4LSZ - chains B and C of the 6 polymer chains in the assembly; structure by X-ray diffraction, 2.26 A resolution.

Chain B:
Protein: Caspase-7 subunit p10
Source organism: Homo sapiens
Notes: EC 3.4.22.60; fragment: Caspase-7 subunit p10
UniProt: P55210 (CASP7_HUMAN); residue numbers follow UniProt; this construct covers 207-303
Amino-acid sequence (105 residues; numbered 207 to 311; the number before each row is that of its first residue):
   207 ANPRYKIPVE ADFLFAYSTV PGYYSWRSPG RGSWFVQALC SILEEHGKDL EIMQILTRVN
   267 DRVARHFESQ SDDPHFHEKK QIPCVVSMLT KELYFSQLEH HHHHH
Disordered / not traced: 207-209, 304-311
Sequence notes: expression tag (304-311)
UniProt features mapped onto this chain:
  - region: Val226 to Gly238 (Loop L3), Glu274 to Ile288 (Loop L4)
  - site: Tyr223 (Involved in allosteric regulation)
  - modified residue: Arg233 (Microbial infection: ADP-riboxanated arginine), Ser239 (Phosphoserine)
  - mutagenesis: Tyr223 (Y223A/F/W/D/E: Does not significantly affect thiol protease catalytic efficiency), Tyr229 (Y229W: Strongly reduced thiol protease catalytic efficiency), Tyr230 to Ser234 (In esCasp-7 V3 mutant; promotes specificity toward alternate peptides with VEID, YVAD, WEHD, LETD or LEHD sequence; when associated with C-276. In esCasp-7 V4 mutant ...), Trp232 to Ser234 (In dsCasp-7 mutant; unable to cleave DEVD and VEID peptides; when associated with F-276), Arg233 (R233A: Abolished ADP-riboxanation by C.violaceum CopC), Ser239 (S239A: Abolished phosphorylation by PAK2; when associated with A-30 and A-173; S239E: Mimics phosphorylation; leading to inactivate thiol protease activity), Gln276 (Q276C: In esCasp-7 V3 mutant; promotes specificity toward alternate peptides with VEID, YVAD, WEHD, LETD or LEHD sequence; when associated with 230-V--V-234; Q276D: In esCasp-7 V4 mutant ...), Cys290 (C290S: Decreased phosphorylation by PAK2; C290T/N: Does not significantly affect thiol protease catalytic activity)

Chain C:
Protein: Caspase-7 subunit p20
Source organism: Homo sapiens
Notes: EC 3.4.22.60; fragment: Caspase-7 subunit p20
UniProt: P55210 (CASP7_HUMAN); residues 24-198 here = UniProt positions 24-198
Amino-acid sequence (175 residues; each row starts with the number of its first residue):
    24 AKPDRSSFVP SLFSKKKKNV TMRSIKTTRD RVPTYQYNMN FEKLGKCIII NNKNFDKVTG
    84 MGVRNGTDKD AEALFKCFRS LGFDVIVYND CSCAKMQDLL KKASEEDHTN AACFACILLS
   144 HGEENVIYGK DGVTPIKDLT AHFRGDRCKT LLEKPKLFFI QACRGTELDD GIQAD
Disordered / not traced: 24-57
UniProt features mapped onto this chain:
  - region: Lys38 to Lys41 (Exosite), Lys76 to Arg87 (Loop L1), Arg187 to Gln196 (Loop L2)
  - active site: His144, Cys186
  - site: Phe36, Ser37 (Cleavage), Met45, Arg46 (Cleavage), Ser47, Ile48 (Cleavage), Arg187 (Involved in allosteric regulation)
  - modified residue: Ser30 (Phosphoserine), Ser37 (Phosphoserine), Thr173 (Phosphothreonine)
  - mutagenesis: Ser30 (S30A: Abolished phosphorylation by PAK2; when associated with A-173 and A-239; S30E: Mimics phosphorylation; does not affect thiol protease activity), Lys38 to Lys41 (Decreased ability to cleave PARP1 and PTGES3; Decreased ability to cleave PARP1), Lys39 to Lys40 (Does not affect ability to cleave PARP1; Decreased ability to cleave PARP1. Decreased RNA-binding), Lys39 (K39E: Decreased ability to cleave PARP1), Thr173 (T173A: Abolished phosphorylation by PAK2; when associated with A-30 and A-239), Cys186 (C186A: Abolished thiol protease activity), Arg187 (R187K: Does not significantly affect thiol protease catalytic efficiency; R187M/A/G: Reduced thiol protease catalytic efficiency; R187W/N: Strongly reduced thiol protease catalytic efficiency), Asp192 (D192A: Strongly reduced thiol protease activity), Asp198 (D198A: Strongly reduced cleavage and activation by initiator caspases. Abolished cleavage and activation by initiator caspases; when associated with A-206. In P7-D2A mutant ...)

How chain B and chain C interact:
Contacting residue pairs - 15 pairs, chain B then chain C:
  Arg210(B) with Gln196(C)
  Tyr211(B) with Gln196(C); Ala197(C)
  Lys212(B) with Asp193(C), hydrogen bond (side chain-backbone); Ile195(C); Gln196(C)
  Ile213(B) with Gly194(C); Ile195(C), hydrogen bond (backbone-backbone)
  Pro214(B) with Asp192(C)
  Val215(B) with Asp192(C), hydrogen bond (backbone-side chain); Gly194(C); Ile195(C), hydrophobic
  Glu216(B) with Asp192(C), hydrogen bond (backbone-side chain)
  Arg264(B) with Tyr58(C)
  Arg271(B) with Glu176(C), salt bridge
Also at the interface, not in a pair above, chain B (10 interface residues in all): Tyr229
Also at the interface, not in a pair above, chain C (9 interface residues in all): Arg167

Summary:
Chain B and chain C form an interface of 10 and 9 residues respectively; the contacts include 4 hydrogen bonds
and 1 salt bridge. Among the polar pairs are Arg271(B)-Glu176(C), Lys212(B)-Asp193(C) and Val215(B)-Asp192(C).
Chain B is Caspase-7 subunit p10 and chain C is Caspase-7 subunit p20, both from Homo sapiens; the structure,
Caspase-7 in Complex with DARPin D7.18, was determined by X-ray diffraction.
